Entry 1IW7 (X-ray diffraction, 2.60 A resolution); this record covers chains B and D of the 6 polymer chains in the assembly.

Chain B:
Molecule: RNA polymerase alpha subunit
Source organism: Thermus thermophilus
Notes: EC 2.7.7.6
UniProt: Q9Z9H6 (RPOA_THETH); numbering as in UniProt (aligned over 1-315)
Amino-acid sequence (315 residues; row label = number of the first residue in the row):
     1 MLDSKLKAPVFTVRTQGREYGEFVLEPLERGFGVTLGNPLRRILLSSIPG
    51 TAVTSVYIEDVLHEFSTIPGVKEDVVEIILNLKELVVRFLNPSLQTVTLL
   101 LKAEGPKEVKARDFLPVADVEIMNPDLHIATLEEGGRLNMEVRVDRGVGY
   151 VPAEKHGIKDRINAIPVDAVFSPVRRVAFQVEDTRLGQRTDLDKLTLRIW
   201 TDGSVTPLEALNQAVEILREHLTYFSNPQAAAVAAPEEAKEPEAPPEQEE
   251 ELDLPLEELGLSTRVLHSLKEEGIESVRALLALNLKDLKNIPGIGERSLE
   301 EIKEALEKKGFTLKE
Not modelled in the structure: 230-315
Metal / ion sites: Mg2+ site 1 near Asp3 (its only coordinating residue here); Mg2+ site 2 near Gln16 (its only coordinating residue here); Mg2+ site 3: Ser46 (shared with 1 residue of chain A); Mg2+ site 4 near Pro49 (its only coordinating residue here); Mg2+ site 5: Thr67, Asp74; Mg2+ site 6 near Glu108 (its only coordinating residue here); Mg2+ site 7 near Glu133 (its only coordinating residue here); Mg2+ site 8 near Val181 (its only coordinating residue here)

Chain D:
Molecule: RNA polymerase beta subunit
Source organism: Thermus thermophilus
Notes: EC 2.7.7.6
Amino-acid sequence (1524 residues; numbered 1 to 1524; the number before each row is that of its first residue):
     1 MKKEVRKVRIALASPEKIRSWSYGEVEKPETINYRTLKPERDGLFDERIF
    51 GPIKDYECACGKYKRQRFEGKVCERCGVEVTKSIVRRYRMGHIELATPAA
   101 HIWFVKDVPSKIGTLLDLSATELEQVLYFSKYIVLDPKGAILNGVPVEKR
   151 QLLTDEEYRELRYGKQETYPLPPGVDALVKDGEEVVKGQELAPGVVSRLD
   201 GVALYRFPRRVRVEYVKKERAGLRLPLAAWVEKEAYKPGEILAELPEPYL
   251 FRAEEEGVVELKELEEGAFLVLRREDEPVATYFLPVGMTPLVVHGEIVEK
   301 GQPLAEAKGLLRMPRQVRAAQVEAEEEGETVYLTLFLEWTEPKDYRVQPH
   351 MNVVVPEGARVEAGDKIVAAIDPEEEVIAEAEGVVHLHEPASILVVKARV
   401 YPFEDDVEVSTGDRVAPGDVLADGGKVKSDVYGRVEVDLVRNVVRVVESY
   451 DIDARMGAEAIQQLLKELDLEALEKELLEEMKHPSRARRAKARKRLEVVR
   501 AFLDSGNRPEWMILEAVPVLPPDLRPMVQVDGGRFATSDLNDLYRRLINR
   551 NNRLKKLLAQGAPEIIIRNEKRMLQEAVDALLDNGRRGAPVTNPGSDRPL
   601 RSLTDILSGKQGRFRQNLLGKRVDYSGRSVIVVGPQLKLHQCGLPKRMAL
   651 ELFKPFLLKKMEEKGIAPNVKAARRMLERQRDIKDEVWDALEEVIHGKVV
   701 LLNRAPTLHRLGIQAFQPVLVEGQSIQLHPLVCEAFNADFDGDQMAVHVP
   751 LSSFAQAEARIQMLSAHNLLSPASGEPLAKPSRDIILGLYYITQVRKEKK
   801 GAGLEFATPEEALAAHERGEVALNAPIKVAGRETSVGRLKYVFANPDEAL
   851 LAVAHGIVDLQDVVTVRYMGKRLETSPGRILFARIVAEAVEDEKVAWELI
   901 QLDVPQEKNSLKDLVYQAFLRLGMEKTARLLDALKYYGFTFSTTSGITIG
   951 IDDAVIPEEKKQYLEEADRKLLQIEQAYEMGFLTDRERYDQILQLWTETT
  1001 EKVTQAVFKNFEENYPFNPLYVMAQSGARGNPQQIRQLCGLRGLMQKPSG
  1051 ETFEVPVRSSFREGLTVLEYFISSHGARKGGADTALRTADSGYLTRKLVD
  1101 VTHEIVVREADCGTTNYISVPLFQPDEVTRSLRLRKRADIEAGLYGRVLA
  1151 REVEVLGVRLEEGRYLSMDDVHLLIKAAEAGEIQEVPVRSPLTCQTRYGV
  1201 CQKCYGYDLSMARPVSIGEAVGIVAAQSIGEPGTQLTMRTFHTGGVAGAA
  1251 DITQGLPRVIELFEARRPKAKAVISEIDGVVRIEETEEKLSVFVESEGFS
  1301 KEYKLPKEARLLVKDGDYVEAGQPLTRGAIDPHQLLEAKGPEAVERYLVE
  1351 EIQKVYRAQGVKLHDKHIEIVVRQMMKYVEVTDPGDSRLLEGQVLEKWDV
  1401 EALNERLIAEGKTPVAWKPLLMGVTKSALSTKSWLSAASFQNTTHVLTEA
  1451 AIAGKKDELIGLKENVILGRLIPAGTGSDFVRFTQVVDQKTLKAIEEARK
  1501 EAVEAKERPAARRGVKREQPGKQA
Not modelled in the structure: 1, 252-363, 1506-1524
Metal / ion sites: Mg2+ site 1: Tyr34, Leu37; Mg2+ site 2: Pro39, Glu40; lead (II) ion site 1: Cys58, Cys60; Mg2+ site 3 near Thr97 (its only coordinating residue here); Mg2+ site 4 near Ala140 (its only coordinating residue here); Mg2+ site 5: Lys217, Asp372; Mg2+ site 6: Glu219, Ala370; Mg2+ site 7 near Arg399 (its only coordinating residue here); Mg2+ site 8: Asp413, Asp419, Asn442; Mg2+ site 9: Glu474, Arg500; Mg2+ site 10 near Glu515 (its only coordinating residue here); Mg2+ site 11 near Met527 (its only coordinating residue here); 33 more Mg2+ sites not listed; 1 more lead (II) ion sites not listed
Reported in the primary citation:
  - Mg2+ coordination: Asp739, Asp741, Asp743
  - catalytic residues: Asp739, Asp741, Asp743

Interface between chain B and chain D:
Pairs across the interface (25):
  Leu45(B) - His855(D)
  Phe65(B) - Leu813(D)  hydrophobic
  Phe65(B) - Glu817(D)
  Glu77(B) - Arg872(D)  salt bridge
  Leu80(B) - Val842(D)  hydrophobic
  Leu80(B) - Ala844(D)  hydrophobic
  Asn81(B) - Arg867(D)
  Lys83(B) - Val842(D)  hydrogen bond (side chain-backbone)
  Lys83(B) - Glu848(D)
  Glu84(B) - Ala844(D)
  Glu84(B) - Asn845(D)
  Gly149(B) - His855(D)
  Tyr150(B) - Phe843(D)
  Tyr150(B) - Ala852(D)  hydrophobic
  Tyr150(B) - His855(D)  hydrogen bond (backbone-side chain)
  Tyr150(B) - Ile857(D)  hydrophobic
  Pro152(B) - Ile857(D)  hydrophobic
  Val170(B) - Glu848(D)
  Val174(B) - Leu851(D)
  Arg175(B) - Leu851(D)
  Arg176(B) - Asp847(D)  salt bridge
  Arg176(B) - Arg884(D)
  Arg176(B) - Glu888(D)  salt bridge
  Arg185(B) - Asp689(D)  salt bridge
  Arg185(B) - Glu692(D)  salt bridge
Other interface residues (no listed pair), chain B (20 interface residues in all): Ser46, Val76, Glu154, Asp168, Thr190
Other interface residues (no listed pair), chain D (21 interface residues in all): Glu722, Val821, Lys840

Overview:
20 residues of chain B face 21 of chain D across their interface; the contacts include 2 hydrogen bonds and 5
salt bridges. Polar contacts include Glu77(B)-Arg872(D), Arg176(B)-Asp847(D) and Arg176(B)-Glu888(D). Thr67(B)
and Asp74(B) form the Mg2+ site 5. From the paper: catalytic residues Asp739(D), Asp741(D) and Asp743(D); Mg2+
coordination by Asp739(D), Asp741(D) and Asp743(D).
Here chain B is RNA polymerase alpha subunit and chain D is RNA polymerase beta subunit, both from Thermus
thermophilus. Entry 1IW7 (Crystal structure of the RNA polymerase holoenzyme from Thermus thermophilus at 2.6A
resolution) was determined by X-ray diffraction.
